PDB entry 4H13 | X-ray diffraction, 3.07 A resolution | chains E and H of the 8 polymer chains in the assembly

[Chain E]
Molecule: Cytochrome b6-f complex subunit 6
Source organism: Mastigocladus laminosus
UniProt: P83795 (PETL_MASLA); residue numbers follow UniProt; this construct covers 1-32
Sequence (32 residues; numbered 1 to 32; the number before each row is that of its first residue):
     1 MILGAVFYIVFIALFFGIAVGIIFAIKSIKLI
Ligand contacts: dioleoyl-phosphatidylcholine (OPC; (7R,17E)-4-hydroxy-N,N,N,7-tetramethyl-7-[(8E)-octadec-8-enoyloxy]-10-oxo-3,5,9-trioxa-4-phosphaheptacos-17-en-1-aminium 4-oxide): Met1, Gly4, Ala5, Tyr8, Ile9

[Chain H]
Molecule: Cytochrome b6-f complex subunit 8
Source organism: Mastigocladus laminosus
UniProt: P83798 (PETN_MASLA); residue numbers follow UniProt; this construct covers 1-29
Sequence (29 residues; numbered 1 to 29; the number before each row is that of its first residue):
     1 MEIDVLGWVALLVVFTWSIAMVVWGRNGL
Ligand contacts:
  - beta-carotene (BCR): Ser18, Ile19, Val22
  - dioleoyl-phosphatidylcholine (OPC; (7R,17E)-4-hydroxy-N,N,N,7-tetramethyl-7-[(8E)-octadec-8-enoyloxy]-10-oxo-3,5,9-trioxa-4-phosphaheptacos-17-en-1-aminium 4-oxide): Val5, Trp8, Leu11, Leu12, Phe15

[Chain E / chain H interface]
Pairs across the interface (14):
  Leu3(E) - Glu2(H)
  Gly4(E) - Val5(H)
  Gly4(E) - Val9(H)
  Tyr8(E) - Val9(H)  hydrophobic
  Tyr8(E) - Leu12(H)  hydrophobic
  Tyr8(E) - Val13(H)  hydrophobic
  Tyr8(E) - Thr16(H)  hydrogen bond
  Phe11(E) - Val9(H)  hydrophobic
  Phe11(E) - Val13(H)  hydrophobic
  Ile12(E) - Thr16(H)
  Phe15(E) - Trp17(H)
  Phe16(E) - Trp17(H)
  Ala19(E) - Trp17(H)  hydrophobic
  Ile23(E) - Trp24(H)  hydrophobic
Other interface residues (no listed pair), chain E (10 interface residues in all): Phe7
Other interface residues (no listed pair), chain H (10 interface residues in all): Leu6, Ala10

[Overview]
Chain E and chain H each contribute 10 residues to their interface; the contacts include 1 hydrogen bond. Its
one hydrogen-bonded contact is Tyr8(E)-Thr16(H). Dioleoyl-phosphatidylcholine is bound between chain E and
chain H. Bound to chain H: beta-carotene.
Here chain E is Cytochrome b6-f complex subunit 6 and chain H is Cytochrome b6-f complex subunit 8, both from
Mastigocladus laminosus. Entry 4H13 (Crystal Structure of the Cytochrome b6f Complex from Mastigocladus
laminosus with TDS) was determined by X-ray diffraction together with 4H44 from the same study.
